Entry 4CNK (X-ray diffraction, 2.00 A resolution); this record covers chain A.

== Chain A ==
Protein: L-amino acid oxidase
From: Streptococcus oligofermentans
Notes: EC 1.1.3.2
Reference sequence: B1PUC6 (B1PUC6_9STRE); residue numbers follow UniProt; this construct covers 1-391
Sequence (391 residues; row label = number of the first residue in the row):
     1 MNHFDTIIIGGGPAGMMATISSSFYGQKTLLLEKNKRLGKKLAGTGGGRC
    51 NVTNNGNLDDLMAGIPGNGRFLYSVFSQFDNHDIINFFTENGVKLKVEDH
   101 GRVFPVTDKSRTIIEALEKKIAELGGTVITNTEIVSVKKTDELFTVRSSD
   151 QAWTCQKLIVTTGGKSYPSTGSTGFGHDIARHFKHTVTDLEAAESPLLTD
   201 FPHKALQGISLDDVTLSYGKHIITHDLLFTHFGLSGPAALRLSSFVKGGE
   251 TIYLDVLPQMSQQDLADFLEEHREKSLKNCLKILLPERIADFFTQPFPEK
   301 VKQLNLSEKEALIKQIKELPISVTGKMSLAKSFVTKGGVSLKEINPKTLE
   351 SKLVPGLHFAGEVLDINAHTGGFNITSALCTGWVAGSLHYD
Residues lining bound ligands:
  - FAD (flavin-adenine dinucleotide): I9, G10, G11, G12, P13, A14, G15, L32, E33, K34, N35, K41, G44, T45, G46, N51, T132, E133, I134, T161, T162, G163, S166, Y167, T170, G171, S172, F175, S332, F333, A360, G361, E362, V363, H369, T370, G371, G372, F373, N374, I375, A378
  - O-methyl-glycine (MEU): T45, G46, G47, S235, G236, L240, F333, T370
UniProt features mapped onto this chain:
  - binding site (FAD): A14, E33, I134, E362, N374, I375

== Summary ==
Chain A binds flavin-adenine dinucleotide and O-methyl-glycine. UniProt lists 6 FAD-binding residues.
Chain A is L-amino acid oxidase (Streptococcus oligofermentans); the structure, L-Aminoacetone oxidase from
Streptococcus oligofermentans belongs to a new 3-domain family of bacterial flavoproteins, was determined by
X-ray diffraction together with 4CNJ from the same study.
